2PXW - chain A; structure by X-ray diffraction, 2.40 A resolution.

Chain A:
Molecule: GFP-like fluorescent chromoprotein FP506
From: Zoanthus sp
Notes: engineered mutation(s): N66D
UniProtKB: Q9U6Y5 (GFPL1_ZOASP); aligned to UniProt positions 4-229 over residues 4-231 (the alignment contains insertions or deletions, so no single offset holds)
Amino-acid sequence (227 residues; numbered 4 to 231; 1 number in that range is skipped by the numbering (no residue carries it; nothing is unmodelled there); the number before each row is that of its first residue):
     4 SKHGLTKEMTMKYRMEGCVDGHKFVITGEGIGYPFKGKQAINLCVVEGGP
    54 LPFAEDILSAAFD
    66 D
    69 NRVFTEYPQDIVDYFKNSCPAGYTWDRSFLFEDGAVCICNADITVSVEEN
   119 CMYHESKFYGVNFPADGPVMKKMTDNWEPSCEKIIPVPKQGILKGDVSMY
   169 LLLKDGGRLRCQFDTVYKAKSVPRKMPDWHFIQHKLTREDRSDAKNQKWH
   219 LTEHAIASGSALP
Construct notes: chromophore (66, 66, 66)
Modified residues: Asp-66 ((3S)-3-amino-3-[(4Z)-1-(carboxymethyl)-4-[(4-hydroxyphenyl)methylidene]-5-oxo-imidazol-2-yl]propanoic acid; DYG)
Reported in the primary citation:
  - catalytic residues: Ala-63, Arg-95, Glu-221 (citing earlier work)

Summary:
The paper reports catalytic residues Ala-63, Arg-95 and Glu-221.
Chain A is GFP-like fluorescent chromoprotein FP506 (Zoanthus sp); the structure, Crystal Structure of N66D
Mutant of Green Fluorescent Protein from Zoanthus sp. at 2.4 A Resolution ..., was determined by X-ray
diffraction, deposited together with 2ICR, 2OJK and 2PXS.
